PDB entry 6M0W | X-ray diffraction, 2.76 A resolution | chains C and A of the 4 polymer chains in the assembly

[Chain C]
Molecule: 28-nt DNA strand
Sequence (28 nucleotides; row label = number of the first residue in the row):
     1 GCTTCTTTAT CCTGATTAAT CTTAGCAC
Metal / ion sites: Mg2+: DC11, DC12 (shared with Asp598(A), Asn622(A) of chain A)

[Chain A]
Protein: CRISPR-associated endonuclease Cas9 1
From: Streptococcus thermophilus LMD-9
Notes: EC 3.1.-.-
Reference sequence: Q03LF7 (CAS9A_STRTD); numbering as in UniProt (aligned over 2-1121)
Amino-acid sequence (1122 residues; row label = number of the first residue in the row; numbering starts at 0):
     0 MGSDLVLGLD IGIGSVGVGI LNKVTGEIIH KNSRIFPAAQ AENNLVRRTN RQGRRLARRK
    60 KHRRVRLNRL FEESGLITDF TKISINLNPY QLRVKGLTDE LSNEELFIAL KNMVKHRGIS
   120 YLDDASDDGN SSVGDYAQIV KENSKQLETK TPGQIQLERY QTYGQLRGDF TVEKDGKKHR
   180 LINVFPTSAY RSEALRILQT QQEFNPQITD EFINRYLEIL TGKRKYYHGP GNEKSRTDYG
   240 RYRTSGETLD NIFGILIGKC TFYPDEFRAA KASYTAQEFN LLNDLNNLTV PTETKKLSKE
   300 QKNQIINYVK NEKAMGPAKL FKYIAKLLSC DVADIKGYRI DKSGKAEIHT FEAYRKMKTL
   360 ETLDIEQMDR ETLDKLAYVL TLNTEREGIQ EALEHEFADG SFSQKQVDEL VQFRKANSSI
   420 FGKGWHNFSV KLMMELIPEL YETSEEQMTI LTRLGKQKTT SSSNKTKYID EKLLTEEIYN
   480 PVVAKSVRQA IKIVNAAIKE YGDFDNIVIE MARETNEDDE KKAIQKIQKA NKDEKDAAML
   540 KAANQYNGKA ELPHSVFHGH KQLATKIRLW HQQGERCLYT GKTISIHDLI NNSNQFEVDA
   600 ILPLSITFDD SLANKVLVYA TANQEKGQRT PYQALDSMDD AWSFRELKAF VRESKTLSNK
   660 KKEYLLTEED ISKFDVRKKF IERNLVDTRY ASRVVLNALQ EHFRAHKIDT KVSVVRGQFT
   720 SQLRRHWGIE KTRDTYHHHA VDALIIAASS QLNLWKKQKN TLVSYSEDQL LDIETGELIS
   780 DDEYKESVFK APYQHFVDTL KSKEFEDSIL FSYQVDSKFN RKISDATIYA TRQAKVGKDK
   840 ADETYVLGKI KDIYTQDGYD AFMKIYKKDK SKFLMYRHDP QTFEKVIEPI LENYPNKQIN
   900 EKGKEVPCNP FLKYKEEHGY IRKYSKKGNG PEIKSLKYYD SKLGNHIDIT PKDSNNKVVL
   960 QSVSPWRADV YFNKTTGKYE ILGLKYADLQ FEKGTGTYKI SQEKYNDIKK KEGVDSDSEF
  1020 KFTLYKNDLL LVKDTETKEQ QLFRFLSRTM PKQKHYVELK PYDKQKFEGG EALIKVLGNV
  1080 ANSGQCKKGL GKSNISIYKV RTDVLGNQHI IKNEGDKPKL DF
Not modelled in the structure: 121-148, 328-329, 455-466, 676-679, 754-789, 897-904
Sequence notes: initiating methionine (0); expression tag (1); engineered mutation Ala599 (His in Q03LF7)
Metal / ion sites: Mg2+ site 1: Asp598, Asn622 (shared with DC11(C), DC12(C) of chain C); Mg2+ site 2 near Asp824 (its only coordinating residue here)
Curated features (UniProtKB/Swiss-Prot):
  - active site: Asp9 (For RuvC-like nuclease domain)
  - binding site (Mg(2+)): Asp9, Glu509, Glu513, His738

[Chain C / chain A interface]
Contacting residue pairs - 95 pairs, chain C then chain A:
  DG1(C) - Gln1052(A)  base contact
  DG1(C) - Tyr1055(A)  sugar contact
  DC2(C) - Gln1052(A)  base contact
  DC2(C) - Tyr1055(A)  hydrogen bond to the phosphate
  DC2(C) - Lys1091(A)  salt bridge to the phosphate
  DT3(C) - Met1049(A)  base contact
  DT3(C) - Tyr1055(A)  base contact
  DT3(C) - Asn1078(A)  phosphate contact
  DT3(C) - Ala1080(A)  sugar contact
  DT3(C) - Lys1086(A)  phosphate contact
  DT3(C) - Lys1087(A)  salt bridge to the phosphate
  DT4(C) - Ala1080(A)  phosphate contact
  DT4(C) - Asn1081(A)  hydrogen bond to the phosphate
  DT4(C) - Ser1082(A)  hydrogen bond to the phosphate
  DT4(C) - Lys1086(A)  base contact
  DC5(C) - Ser1082(A)  base contact
  DC5(C) - Gln1084(A)  hydrogen bond to the base
  DT6(C) - Lys863(A)  phosphate contact
  DT8(C) - Phe673(A)  stacking on the base
  DT8(C) - Asp824(A)  sugar contact
  DT8(C) - Tyr828(A)  hydrogen bond to the phosphate
  DA9(C) - Asp824(A)  phosphate contact
  DA9(C) - Ala825(A)  hydrogen bond to the phosphate
  DA9(C) - Thr826(A)  hydrogen bond to the phosphate
  DT10(C) - Ser604(A)  hydrogen bond to the phosphate
  DT10(C) - Gln627(A)  hydrogen bond to the phosphate
  DT10(C) - Lys672(A)  salt bridge to the phosphate
  DC11(C) - Pro602(A)  phosphate contact
  DC11(C) - Ser604(A)  hydrogen bond to the phosphate
  DC11(C) - Asn622(A)  phosphate contact
  DC11(C) - Gln623(A)  hydrogen bond to the base
  DC11(C) - Gly626(A)  sugar contact
  DC12(C) - Glu596(A)  phosphate contact
  DC12(C) - Val597(A)  phosphate contact
  DC12(C) - Asp598(A)  phosphate contact
  DC12(C) - Ala599(A)  hydrogen bond to the phosphate
  DC12(C) - Asn622(A)  hydrogen bond to the phosphate
  DT13(C) - Tyr120(A)  sugar contact
  DT13(C) - Glu596(A)  phosphate contact
  DT13(C) - Val597(A)  hydrogen bond to the phosphate
  DG14(C) - Tyr225(A)  base contact
  DG14(C) - Gly558(A)  phosphate contact
  DG14(C) - Lys565(A)  salt bridge to the phosphate
  DA15(C) - Tyr225(A)  sugar contact
  DA15(C) - Phe252(A)  base contact
  DA15(C) - Gly558(A)  phosphate contact
  DA15(C) - His559(A)  phosphate contact
  DA15(C) - Lys560(A)  hydrogen bond to the phosphate
  DT16(C) - Tyr225(A)  sugar contact
  DT16(C) - Phe252(A)  base contact
  DT16(C) - Thr383(A)  phosphate contact
  DT16(C) - Lys560(A)  salt bridge to the phosphate
  DT17(C) - Leu255(A)  sugar contact
  DT17(C) - Ile256(A)  phosphate contact
  DT17(C) - Gly257(A)  phosphate contact
  DT17(C) - Trp424(A)  hydrogen bond to the phosphate
  DA18(C) - Leu255(A)  sugar contact
  DA18(C) - Ile256(A)  phosphate contact
  DA18(C) - Gly257(A)  hydrogen bond to the phosphate
  DA18(C) - Arg267(A)  salt bridge to the phosphate
  DA18(C) - Trp424(A)  phosphate contact
  DA19(C) - Arg267(A)  salt bridge to the phosphate
  DA19(C) - Tyr689(A)  sugar contact
  DT20(C) - Arg688(A)  phosphate contact
  DT20(C) - Tyr689(A)  sugar contact
  DT20(C) - Arg692(A)  salt bridge to the phosphate
  DC21(C) - Ala511(A)  sugar contact
  DC21(C) - Arg512(A)  salt bridge to the phosphate
  DC21(C) - Arg688(A)  hydrogen bond to the sugar
  DC21(C) - Arg692(A)  salt bridge to the phosphate
  DT22(C) - Arg512(A)  phosphate contact
  DT22(C) - Glu513(A)  hydrogen bond to the phosphate
  DT22(C) - Asn515(A)  phosphate contact
  DT22(C) - Ile523(A)  phosphate contact
  DT22(C) - Gln527(A)  base contact
  DT23(C) - Lys341(A)  hydrogen bond to the base
  DT23(C) - Asn515(A)  hydrogen bond to the phosphate
  DT23(C) - Lys520(A)  salt bridge to the phosphate
  DT23(C) - Ile523(A)  phosphate contact
  DT23(C) - Gln524(A)  phosphate contact
  DT23(C) - Gln527(A)  base contact
  DA24(C) - Ile339(A)  sugar contact
  DA24(C) - Lys520(A)  salt bridge to the phosphate
  DG25(C) - Gly336(A)  sugar contact
  DG25(C) - Tyr337(A)  sugar contact
  DG25(C) - Arg338(A)  sugar contact
  DG25(C) - Ile339(A)  sugar contact
  DC26(C) - Asn286(A)  sugar contact
  DC26(C) - Gly336(A)  phosphate contact
  DA27(C) - Glu445(A)  sugar contact
  DA27(C) - Met447(A)  base contact
  DA27(C) - Thr448(A)  phosphate contact
  DC28(C) - Met447(A)  base contact
  DC28(C) - Thr448(A)  phosphate contact
  DC28(C) - Thr451(A)  hydrogen bond to the phosphate
Interface residues without a listed pair, chain C (28 interface residues in all): DT7
Interface residues without a listed pair, chain A (71 interface residues in all): Thr380, Leu381, Met510, Gln561, Phe595, Leu603, Val685, Tyr937, Asp939

[Overview]
The interface between chain C and chain A involves 28 residues on one side and 71 on the other, with 22
hydrogen bonds, 12 salt bridges and 1 aromatic stacking contact. Polar pairs include DC5(C)-Gln1084(A),
DC11(C)-Gln623(A) and DT23(C)-Lys341(A).
Here chain C is a 28-nt DNA strand and chain A is CRISPR-associated endonuclease Cas9 1 (Streptococcus
thermophilus LMD-9). Entry 6M0W (Crystal structure of Streptococcus thermophilus Cas9 in complex with the AGAA
PAM) was determined by X-ray diffraction together with 6M0V and 6M0X from the same study.
